PDB entry 8Y3E | electron microscopy, 5.32 A resolution (low resolution: residue-level contacts below are approximate; hydrogen-bond / salt-bridge calls are withheld) | chains A and I of the 16 polymer chains in the assembly

Chain A:
Name: Histone H3.1
Organism: Homo sapiens
Reference sequence: P68431 (H31_HUMAN); residues 0-135 here correspond to UniProt positions 1-136 (UniProt number = residue number + 1)
Chain sequence (139 residues; numbered -3 to 135; the number before each row is that of its first residue; numbers below 1 keep their minus sign (Gly-3 is residue -3)):
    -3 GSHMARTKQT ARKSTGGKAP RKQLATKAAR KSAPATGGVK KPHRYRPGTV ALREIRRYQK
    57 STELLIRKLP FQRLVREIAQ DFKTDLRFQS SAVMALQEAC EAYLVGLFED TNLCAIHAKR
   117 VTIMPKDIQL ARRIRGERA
Disordered / not traced: -3 to 38, 134-135
Differences from the reference sequence: expression tag (-3 to -1)
Curated features (UniProtKB/Swiss-Prot):
  - modified residue: Arg2 (Asymmetric dimethylarginine), Thr3 (Phosphothreonine), Lys4 (Allysine), Gln5 (5-glutamyl dopamine), Thr6 (Phosphothreonine), Arg8 (Citrulline), Lys9 (N6,N6,N6-trimethyllysine), Ser10 (ADP-ribosylserine), Thr11 (Phosphothreonine), Lys14 (N6-(2-hydroxyisobutyryl)lysine), Arg17 (Asymmetric dimethylarginine), Lys18 (N6-(2-hydroxyisobutyryl)lysine), Lys23 (N6-(2-hydroxyisobutyryl)lysine), Arg26 (Citrulline), Lys27 (N6,N6,N6-trimethyllysine), Ser28 (ADP-ribosylserine), Lys36 (N6,N6,N6-trimethyllysine), Lys37 (N6-methyllysine), Tyr41 (Phosphotyrosine), Lys56 (N6,N6,N6-trimethyllysine) and 8 more in UniProt
  - lipidation: Lys18 (N6-decanoyllysine)

Chain I:
Molecule: 250-nt DNA strand
Sequence (250 nucleotides; each row starts with the number of its first residue):
     1 ATCGGATGTA TATATCTGAC ACGTGCCTGG AGACTAGGGA GTAATCCCCT TGGCGGTTAA
    61 AACGCGGGGG ACAGCGCGTA CGTGCGTTTA AGCGGTGCTA GAGCTGTCTA CGACCAATTG
   121 AGCTCGAGCC TGGAGACTAG GGAGTAATCC CCTTGGCGGT TAAAACGCGG GGGACAGCGC
   181 GTACGTGCGT TTAAGCGGTG CTAGAGCTGT CTACGACCAA TTGAGCGGCC TCGGCACCGG
   241 GATTCTCGAT

Chain A / chain I interface:
Contacting residue pairs - 22 pairs, chain A then chain I:
  His39(A) with DG144(I); DT145(I)
  Arg40(A) with DT145(I)
  Arg42(A) with DG144(I); DT145(I)
  Pro43(A) with DG69(I); DG70(I)
  Arg63(A) with DA61(I); DA62(I)
  Arg72(A) with DG53(I)
  Arg83(A) with DT51(I); DG52(I); DG53(I)
  Phe84(A) with DT51(I); DG52(I)
  Gln85(A) with DT51(I)
  Ser86(A) with DT51(I)
  Arg116(A) with DC72(I)
  Val117(A) with DC72(I)
  Thr118(A) with DA71(I); DC72(I)
  Met120(A) with DA73(I)
Also at the interface, not in a pair above, chain A (17 interface residues in all): Tyr41, Gln68, Lys115
Also at the interface, not in a pair above, chain I (13 interface residues in all): DG66

Summary:
17 residues of chain A face 13 of chain I across their interface.
Chain A is Histone H3.1 (Homo sapiens) and chain I is a 250-nt DNA strand; the structure, Cryo-EM structure of
the overlapping di-nucleosome (open form), was determined by electron microscopy (same publication as 8Y3C,
8Y3D and 8Y3F).
